PDB entry 5CCI | X-ray diffraction, 4.10 A resolution (low resolution: residue-level contacts below are approximate; hydrogen-bond / salt-bridge calls are withheld) | chains A and D of the 6 polymer chains in the assembly

Chain A:
Name: Vesicle-associated membrane protein 2
Organism: Rattus norvegicus
UniProt: P63045 (VAMP2_RAT); residues 28-89 here = UniProt positions 28-89
Chain sequence (63 residues; each row starts with the number of its first residue):
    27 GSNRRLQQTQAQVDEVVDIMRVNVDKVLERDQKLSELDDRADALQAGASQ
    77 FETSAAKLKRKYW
Not modelled in the structure: 27
Differences from the reference sequence: expression tag (27)
Curated features (UniProtKB/Swiss-Prot):
  - site ((Microbial infection) Cleavage): Gln58, Lys59, Lys59, Leu60, Arg66, Ala67, Gln76, Phe77, Ala81, Ala82

Chain D:
Name: Synaptosomal-associated protein 25
Organism: Rattus norvegicus
UniProt: P60881 (SNP25_RAT), isoform P60881-2; residue numbers follow UniProt; this construct covers 141-204
Chain sequence (65 residues; each row starts with the number of its first residue):
   140 MARENEMDENLEQVSGIIGNLRHMALDMGNEIDTQNRQIDRIMEKADSNK
   190 TRIDEANQRATKMLG
Not modelled in the structure: 204
Differences from the reference sequence: initiating methionine (140)
Curated features (UniProtKB/Swiss-Prot):
  - site ((Microbial infection) Cleavage): Arg180, Ile181, Gln197, Arg198
  - modified residue (Phosphoserine): Ser154, Ser187

How chain A and chain D interact:
Residue-residue contacts (45):
  Arg31(A) - Glu151(D)
  Arg31(A) - Ser154(D)
  Leu32(A) - Leu150(D)
  Thr35(A) - Ser154(D)
  Gln38(A) - Ser154(D)
  Gln38(A) - Ile157(D)
  Val39(A) - Ile157(D)
  Glu41(A) - Arg161(D)
  Val42(A) - Ile157(D)
  Val42(A) - Arg161(D)
  Ile45(A) - Ala164(D)
  Ile45(A) - Leu165(D)
  Met46(A) - Ala164(D)
  Asn49(A) - Ala164(D)
  Asn49(A) - Gly168(D)
  Lys52(A) - Gly168(D)
  Lys52(A) - Asp172(D)
  Lys52(A) - Asn175(D)
  Val53(A) - Ile171(D)
  Arg56(A) - Gln174(D)
  Arg56(A) - Asn175(D)
  Arg56(A) - Ile178(D)
  Lys59(A) - Ile178(D)
  Lys59(A) - Asp179(D)
  Lys59(A) - Met182(D)
  Leu60(A) - Ile178(D)
  Glu62(A) - Met182(D)
  Leu63(A) - Ile181(D)
  Leu63(A) - Met182(D)
  Arg66(A) - Met182(D)
  Arg66(A) - Ala185(D)
  Arg66(A) - Asp186(D)
  Ala69(A) - Lys189(D)
  Leu70(A) - Asn188(D)
  Leu70(A) - Lys189(D)
  Ala74(A) - Ile192(D)
  Gln76(A) - Asn196(D)
  Phe77(A) - Ala195(D)
  Phe77(A) - Asn196(D)
  Ser80(A) - Asn196(D)
  Ser80(A) - Thr200(D)
  Leu84(A) - Ala199(D)
  Lys87(A) - Met202(D)
  Lys87(A) - Leu203(D)
  Tyr88(A) - Met202(D)
Other interface residues (no listed pair), chain A (30 interface residues in all): Glu55, Gly73, Lys83
Other interface residues (no listed pair), chain D (31 interface residues in all): Val153, Leu160, Met167, Asn169

Summary:
The interface between chain A and chain D involves 30 residues on one side and 31 on the other.
Chain A is Vesicle-associated membrane protein 2 and chain D is Synaptosomal-associated protein 25, both from
Rattus norvegicus; the structure, Structure of the Mg2+-bound synaptotagmin-1 SNARE complex (short unit cell
form), was determined by X-ray diffraction together with 5CCG, 5CCH and 5CCJ from the same study.
